8USP - chains E and F of the 6 polymer chains in the assembly; structure by electron microscopy, 3.30 A resolution.

Chain E (and F):
Name: DNA repair/transcription protein MET18/MMS19
Source organism: Saccharomyces cerevisiae
Notes: chain F of this document is another copy of the same molecule, construct and numbering; everything in this record applies to it too
UniProtKB: P40469 (MET18_YEAST); numbering as in UniProt (aligned over 1-1032)
Sequence (1032 residues; each row starts with the number of its first residue):
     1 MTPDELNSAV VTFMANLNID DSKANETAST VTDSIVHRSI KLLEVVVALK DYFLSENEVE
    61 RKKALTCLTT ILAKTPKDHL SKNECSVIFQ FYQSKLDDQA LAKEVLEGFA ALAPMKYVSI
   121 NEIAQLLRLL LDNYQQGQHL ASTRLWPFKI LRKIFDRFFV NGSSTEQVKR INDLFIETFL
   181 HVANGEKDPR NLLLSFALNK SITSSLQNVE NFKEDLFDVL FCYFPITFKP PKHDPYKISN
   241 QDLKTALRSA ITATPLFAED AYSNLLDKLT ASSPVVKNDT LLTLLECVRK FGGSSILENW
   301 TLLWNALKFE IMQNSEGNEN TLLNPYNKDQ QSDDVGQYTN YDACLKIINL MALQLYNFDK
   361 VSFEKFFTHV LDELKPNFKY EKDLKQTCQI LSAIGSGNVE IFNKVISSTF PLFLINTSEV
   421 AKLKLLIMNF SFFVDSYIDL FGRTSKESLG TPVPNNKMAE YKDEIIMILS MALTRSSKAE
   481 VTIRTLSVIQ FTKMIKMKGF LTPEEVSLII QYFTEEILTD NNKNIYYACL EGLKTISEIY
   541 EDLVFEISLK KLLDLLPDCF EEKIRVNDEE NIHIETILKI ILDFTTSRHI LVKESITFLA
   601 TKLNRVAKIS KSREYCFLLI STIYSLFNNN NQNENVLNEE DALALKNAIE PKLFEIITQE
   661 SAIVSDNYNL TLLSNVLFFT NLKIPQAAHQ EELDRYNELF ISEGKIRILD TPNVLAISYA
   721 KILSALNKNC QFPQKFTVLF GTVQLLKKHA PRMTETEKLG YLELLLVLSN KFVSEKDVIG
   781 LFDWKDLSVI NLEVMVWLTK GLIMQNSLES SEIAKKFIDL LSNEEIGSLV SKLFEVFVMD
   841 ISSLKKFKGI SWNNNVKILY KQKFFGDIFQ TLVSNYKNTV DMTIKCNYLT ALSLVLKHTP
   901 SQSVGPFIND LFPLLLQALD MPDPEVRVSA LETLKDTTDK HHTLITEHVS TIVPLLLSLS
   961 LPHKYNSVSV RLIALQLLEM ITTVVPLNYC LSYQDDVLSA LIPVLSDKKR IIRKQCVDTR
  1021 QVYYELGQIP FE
Disordered / not traced: 1-8, 226-241, 315-337, 1030-1032
UniProt features mapped onto this chain:
  - natural variant: Ala111 to Leu112 (sequence variant, change not given here; In strain: SK1), Asp329 (D329G: In strain: SK1), Val335 (V335M: In strain: SK1), Thr444 (T444I: In strain: SK1), Asn697 (N697S: In strain: SK1), Ala814 (A814S: In strain: SK1), Lys816 (K816M: In strain: SK1), Ala930 (A930T: In strain: SK1), His963 (H963Q: In strain: SK1), Ser969 (S969C: In strain: SK1)
What the authors report for this chain:
  - mutagenesis - R1010E, R1013A, R1020E: abolished binding to ScCia2
  - mutagenesis - R144A, K187E, F217A, I973A: unchanged binding to ScCia2
  - mutagenesis - R144A, K187E, F217A: decreased binding to ScLeu1
  - mutagenesis - I973A: unchanged binding to ScLeu1

How chain E and chain F interact:
Pairs across the interface - 15 pairs, chain E then chain F:
  Leu808(E) - Leu297(F)  hydrophobic
  Ser851(E) - Glu210(F)
  Leu859(E) - Ser263(F)
  Leu859(E) - Asn299(F)
  Lys863(E) - Glu298(F)
  Lys863(E) - Thr301(F)
  Asp867(E) - Thr301(F)  hydrogen bond
  Gln902(E) - Asp267(F)  hydrogen bond
  Gly905(E) - Phe309(F)
  Pro906(E) - Asn305(F)
  Pro906(E) - Ala306(F)  hydrophobic
  Pro906(E) - Phe309(F)  hydrophobic
  Phe907(E) - Asn305(F)
  Lys940(E) - Phe309(F)
  His941(E) - Gln313(F)
Other interface residues (no listed pair), chain E (15 interface residues in all): Asn806, Lys848, Gly849, Ile858
Other interface residues (no listed pair), chain F (17 interface residues in all): Asn211, Lys213, Glu214, Glu259, Tyr262, Leu302

In short:
15 residues of chain E and 17 residues of chain F are in contact, with 2 hydrogen bonds. Polar contacts
include Asp867(E)-Thr301(F) and Gln902(E)-Asp267(F). The paper reports that R1010E, R1013A and R1020E of chain
E abolish binding to ScCia2; R144A, K187E and F217A of chain E reduce binding to ScLeu1.
Chain E and chain F are both DNA repair/transcription protein MET18/MMS19 (Saccharomyces cerevisiae); the
structure, Structural and biochemical investigations of a HEAT-repeat protein involved in the cytosolic
iron-sulfur cluster assembly pathway, was determined by electron microscopy (same publication as 8USQ).
